PDB entry 7AVK | X-ray diffraction, 0.82 A resolution | chain A

[Chain A]
Protein: LPXTG cell wall surface protein
From: Streptococcus gordonii (strain Challis / ATCC 35105 / BCRC 15272 / CH1 / DL1 / V288)
UniProtKB: A8AW49 (A8AW49_STRGC); numbering as in UniProt (aligned over 1214-1301)
Chain sequence (88 residues; numbered 1214 to 1301; the number before each row is that of its first residue):
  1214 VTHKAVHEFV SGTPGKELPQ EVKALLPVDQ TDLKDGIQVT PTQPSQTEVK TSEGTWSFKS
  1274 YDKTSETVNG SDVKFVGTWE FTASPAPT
Disordered / not traced: 1297-1301
Ligand contacts: isothiocyanate (IS8): Gln1256, Phe1271, Ser1273, Tyr1274, Lys1276, Thr1277

[Summary]
Chain A binds isothiocyanate.
Chain A is LPXTG cell wall surface protein (Streptococcus gordonii (strain Challis / ATCC 35105 / BCRC 15272 /
CH1 / DL1 / V288)); the structure, Streptococcal High Identity Repeats in Tandem (SHIRT) domain 10 from cell
surface protein SGO_0707, was determined by X-ray diffraction, deposited together with 7AVH and 7AVJ.
